PDB entry 1SSP | X-ray diffraction, 1.90 A resolution | chains A and E of the 3 polymer chains in the assembly

[Chain A]
Molecule: 10-nt DNA strand
Sequence (10 nucleotides; numbered 1 to 10; the number before each row is that of its first residue):
     1 CTGTXATCTT
Modified residues: ORP (2-deoxy-5-phosphono-ribose) at position 5

[Chain E]
Name: Uracil-DNA glycosylase
Organism: Homo sapiens
Notes: EC 3.2.2.3; fragment: mitochondrial
UniProtKB: P13051 (UNG_HUMAN); residues 85-304 here correspond to UniProt positions 94-313 (UniProt number = residue number + 9)
Amino-acid sequence (223 residues; each row starts with the number of its first residue):
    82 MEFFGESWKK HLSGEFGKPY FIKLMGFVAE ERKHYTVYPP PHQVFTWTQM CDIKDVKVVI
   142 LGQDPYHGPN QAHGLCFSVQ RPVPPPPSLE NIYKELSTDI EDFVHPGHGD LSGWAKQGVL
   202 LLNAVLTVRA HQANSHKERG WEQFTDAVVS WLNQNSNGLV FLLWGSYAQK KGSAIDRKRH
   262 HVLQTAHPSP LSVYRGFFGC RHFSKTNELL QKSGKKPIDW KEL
UniProt features mapped onto this chain:
  - active site: Asp145 (Proton acceptor)
  - binding site (uracil): Gln144, Phe158, Asn204, His268
  - binding site (dsDNA): His148, Ser169, Ser247, His268, Ser270, Ser273, Arg276
  - modified residue: Lys286 (N6-acetyllysine)
Residues lining bound ligands: uracil (URA): Gly143, Gln144, Asp145, Pro146, Tyr147, Leu156, Cys157, Phe158, Ser169, Asn204, His268

[Chain A / chain E interface]
Residue-residue contacts - 26 pairs, chain A then chain E:
  DT4(A) with His148(E), salt bridge to the phosphate; Pro168(E), sugar contact; Pro271(E), base contact; Leu272(E), base contact
  ORP_5(A) with Gln144(E), base contact; Asp145(E), base contact; Pro146(E), base contact; Tyr147(E), base contact; Pro167(E), base contact; Pro168(E), base contact; Ser169(E), base contact; Ala214(E), base contact; His268(E), base contact; Ser270(E), base contact
  DA6(A) with Gln144(E), sugar contact; His268(E), phosphate contact; Ser270(E), hydrogen bond to the phosphate; Leu272(E), sugar contact; Ser273(E), hydrogen bond to the phosphate
  DT7(A) with Gly246(E), phosphate contact; Ser247(E), hydrogen bond to the phosphate; Ala267(E), phosphate contact; His268(E), hydrogen bond to the phosphate; Ser273(E), sugar contact; Arg276(E), sugar contact
  DC8(A) with Arg276(E), sugar contact
Other interface residues (no listed pair), chain E (19 interface residues in all): Gln152

[Summary]
Chain A and chain E form an interface of 5 and 19 residues respectively, with 4 hydrogen bonds and 1 salt
bridge. Among the polar pairs are DA6(A)-Ser270(E), DA6(A)-Ser273(E) and DT7(A)-Ser247(E). Ligands of chain E:
uracil.
Here chain A is a 10-nt DNA strand and chain E is Uracil-DNA glycosylase (Homo sapiens). Entry 1SSP (Wild-type
uracil-DNA glycosylase bound to uracil-containing DNA) was determined by X-ray diffraction, deposited together
with 2SSP and 1AKZ.
